PDB entry 6RPR | X-ray diffraction, 2.26 A resolution | chains B and D of the 4 polymer chains in the assembly

[Chain B]
Molecule: Prelamin-A/C
Source organism: Homo sapiens
Reference sequence: P02545 (LMNA_HUMAN), isoform P02545-4; residues 430-545 here correspond to UniProt positions 318-433 (UniProt number = residue number - 112)
Chain sequence (116 residues; each row starts with the number of its first residue):
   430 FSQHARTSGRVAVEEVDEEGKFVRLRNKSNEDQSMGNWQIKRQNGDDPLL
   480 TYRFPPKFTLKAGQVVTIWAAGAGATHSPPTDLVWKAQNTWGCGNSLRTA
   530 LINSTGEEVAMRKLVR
Curated features (UniProtKB/Swiss-Prot):
  - modified residue: Ser-507 (Phosphoserine), Thr-528 (Phosphothreonine)
  - cross-link: Lys-490 (Glycyl lysine isopeptide (Lys-Gly) (interchain with G-Cter in SUMO2))

[Chain D]
Molecule: barrier to autointegration factor (BAF)
Source organism: Homo sapiens
Chain sequence (87 residues; each row starts with the number of its first residue):
     3 TSQKHRDFVAEPMGEKPVGSLAGIGEVLGKKLEERGFDKAYVVLGQFLVL
    53 KKDEDLFREWLKDTAGANAKQSRDAFGALREWADAFL

[Interface between chain B and chain D]
Pairs across the interface (14):
  Gln-432(B) / Ala-12(D)
  His-433(B) / Val-11(D)  hydrogen bond (side chain-backbone)
  His-433(B) / Ala-12(D)
  His-433(B) / Glu-83(D)
  His-433(B) / Ala-87(D)
  His-433(B) / Phe-88(D)
  Ala-434(B) / Ala-12(D)  hydrogen bond (backbone-backbone)
  Ala-434(B) / Glu-13(D)
  Ala-434(B) / Pro-14(D)
  Ala-434(B) / Phe-88(D)
  Arg-435(B) / Pro-14(D)
  Arg-435(B) / Phe-88(D)  hydrogen bond (side chain-backbone)
  Met-540(B) / Phe-88(D)  hydrophobic
  Lys-542(B) / Asp-86(D)  hydrogen bond (side chain-backbone)
Also at the interface, not in a pair above, chain B (8 interface residues in all): Ser-431, Arg-527

[Summary]
Chain B and chain D each contribute 8 residues to their interface, with 4 hydrogen bonds. Polar contacts
include His-433(B)/Val-11(D), Arg-435(B)/Phe-88(D) and Lys-542(B)/Asp-86(D).
Chain B is Prelamin-A/C and chain D is barrier to autointegration factor (BAF), both from Homo sapiens; the
structure, LEM domain of Emerin mutant T43I in complex with BAF dimer and the Igfold of the ..., was
determined by X-ray diffraction.
